3WTP - chains F and J of the 10 polymer chains in the assembly; structure by X-ray diffraction, 2.67 A resolution.

# Chain F
Name: Histone H4
Organism: Homo sapiens
UniProt: P62805 (H4_HUMAN); residues 0-102 here correspond to UniProt positions 1-103 (UniProt number = residue number + 1)
Chain sequence (106 residues; numbered -3 to 102; the number before each row is that of its first residue; numbers below 1 keep their minus sign (Gly-3 is residue -3)):
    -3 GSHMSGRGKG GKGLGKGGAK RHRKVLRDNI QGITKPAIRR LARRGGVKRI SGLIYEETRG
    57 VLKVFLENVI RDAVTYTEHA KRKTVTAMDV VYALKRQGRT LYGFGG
Disordered / not traced: -3 to 17
Construct notes: expression tag (-3 to -1)
Swiss-Prot annotation at these positions:
  - DNA-binding region: Lys16 to Lys20
  - modified residue: Ser1 (N-acetylserine), Arg3 (Asymmetric dimethylarginine), Lys5 (N6-(2-hydroxyisobutyryl)lysine), Lys8 (N6-(2-hydroxyisobutyryl)lysine), Lys12 (N6-(2-hydroxyisobutyryl)lysine), Lys16 (N6-(2-hydroxyisobutyryl)lysine), Lys20 (N6,N6,N6-trimethyllysine), Lys31 (N6-(2-hydroxyisobutyryl)lysine), Lys44 (N6-(2-hydroxyisobutyryl)lysine), Ser47 (Phosphoserine), Tyr51 (Phosphotyrosine), Lys59 (N6-(2-hydroxyisobutyryl)lysine), Lys77 (N6-(2-hydroxyisobutyryl)lysine), Lys79 (N6-(2-hydroxyisobutyryl)lysine), Thr80 (Phosphothreonine), Tyr88 (Phosphotyrosine), Lys91 (N6-(2-hydroxyisobutyryl)lysine)
  - cross-link (Glycyl lysine isopeptide (Lys-Gly)): Lys12 (interchain with G-Cter in SUMO2), Lys20 (interchain with G-Cter in SUMO2), Lys31 (interchain with G-Cter in SUMO2), Lys59 (interchain with G-Cter in SUMO2), Lys79 (interchain with G-Cter in SUMO2), Lys91 (interchain with G-Cter in SUMO2)

# Chain J
Molecule: 146-nt DNA strand
Sequence (146 nucleotides; numbered 147 to 292; the number before each row is that of its first residue):
   147 ATCAATATCC ACCTGCAGAT TCTACCAAAA GTGTATTTGG AAACTGCTCC ATCAAAAGGC
   207 ATGTTCAGCT GAATTCAGCT GAACATGCCT TTTGATGGAG CAGTTTCCAA ATACACTTTT
   267 GGTAGAATCT GCAGGTGGAT ATTGAT

# Interface between chain F and chain J
Pairs across the interface (8; chain F residue first):
  Arg19(F) - DT198(J)  salt bridge to the phosphate
  Thr30(F) - DA207(J)  phosphate contact
  Thr30(F) - DT208(J)  phosphate contact
  Lys31(F) - DT208(J)  phosphate contact
  Pro32(F) - DA207(J)  phosphate contact
  Pro32(F) - DT208(J)  phosphate contact
  Arg36(F) - DA207(J)  salt bridge to the phosphate
  Arg45(F) - DT216(J)  sugar contact
Other interface residues (no listed pair), chain F (9 interface residues in all): His18, Lys77, Thr80
Other interface residues (no listed pair), chain J (8 interface residues in all): DA187, DC196, DG214, DG217

# Summary
Chain F and chain J form an interface of 9 and 8 residues respectively; the contacts include 2 salt bridges.
Polar pairs include Arg19(F)-DT198(J) and Arg36(F)-DA207(J). From UniProt: a DNA-binding region on chain F.
Here chain F is Histone H4 (Homo sapiens) and chain J is a 146-nt DNA strand. Entry 3WTP (Crystal Structure of
the heterotypic nucleosome containing human CENP-A and H3.3) was determined by X-ray diffraction.
